3WP8 - chain A; structure by X-ray diffraction, 1.97 A resolution.

Chain A:
Protein: Trimeric autotransporter adhesin
UniProt: K7ZP88 (K7ZP88_9GAMM); numbering as in UniProt (aligned over 2905-3168)
Sequence (330 residues; row label = number of the first residue in the row):
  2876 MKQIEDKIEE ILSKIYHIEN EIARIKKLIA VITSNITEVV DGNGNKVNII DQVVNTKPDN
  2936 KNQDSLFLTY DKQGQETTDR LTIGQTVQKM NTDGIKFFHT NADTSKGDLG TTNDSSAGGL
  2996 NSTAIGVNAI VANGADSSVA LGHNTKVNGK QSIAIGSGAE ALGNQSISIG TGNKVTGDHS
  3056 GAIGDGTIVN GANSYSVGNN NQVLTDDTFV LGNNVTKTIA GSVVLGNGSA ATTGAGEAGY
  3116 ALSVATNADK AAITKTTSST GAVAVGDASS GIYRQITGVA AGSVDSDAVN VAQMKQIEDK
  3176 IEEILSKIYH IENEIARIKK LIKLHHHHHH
Not modelled in the structure: 2876-2881, 3199-3205
Differences from the reference sequence: expression tag (2876-2904, 3169-3205); engineered mutation Gly-3061 (Pro in K7ZP88)
What the authors report for this chain:
  - mutagenesis - P3061G: increased stability
  - self-association interface (contacts with another copy of this molecule); pairs are residue here / residue on that copy: Asn-2930/Gly-2917 (water-mediated contact), Gln-2950/Leu-2984 (hydrogen bond), Gln-2950/Asp-2989 (hydrogen bond), Gln-2950/Asn-3003 (hydrogen bond), Leu-2956/Gly-2917 (water-mediated contact), Val-2914, Val-2922, Ile-2924, Ile-2925, Val-2928, Val-2929, Phe-2942, Leu-3117, Val-3119
  - contacts within the chain: Asn-2930/Lys-2932 (backbone contact), Asn-2930/Asp-2954, Asn-2930/Arg-2955 (backbone contact), Asn-2935/Asp-2954 (backbone contact), Lys-2981/Gly-2982 (backbone contact), Lys-2981/Gly-2985 (backbone contact), Asp-2983/Asn-3003, Asn-3003/Asn-3019
  - interface residues: Asn-2930, Gln-2950, Leu-2956

Overview:
The paper reports that P3061G increases stability; interface residues Asn-2930, Gln-2950 and Leu-2956.
Chain A is Trimeric autotransporter adhesin; the structure, Acinetobacter sp. Tol 5 AtaA C-terminal Ylhead
fused to GCN4 adaptors (Chead), was determined by X-ray diffraction together with 3WPA, 3WPO, 3WPP, 3WPR and
3WQA from the same study.
